6LAB - chains N and T of the 22 polymer chains in the assembly; structure by X-ray diffraction, 3.20 A resolution.

== Chain N ==
Name: Histone H2B type 1-J
Organism: Homo sapiens
UniProtKB: P06899 (H2B1J_HUMAN); residues 0-125 here correspond to UniProt positions 1-126 (UniProt number = residue number + 1)
Sequence (126 residues; numbered 0 to 125; the number before each row is that of its first residue; numbering starts at 0):
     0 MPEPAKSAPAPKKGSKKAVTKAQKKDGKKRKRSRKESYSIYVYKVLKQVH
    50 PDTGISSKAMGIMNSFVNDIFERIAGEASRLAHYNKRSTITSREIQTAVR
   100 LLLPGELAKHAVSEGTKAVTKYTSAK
Not modelled in the structure: 0-29
UniProt features mapped onto this chain:
  - modified residue: Pro1 (N-acetylproline), Glu2 (ADP-ribosyl glutamic acid), Lys5 (N6-(2-hydroxyisobutyryl)lysine), Ser6 (ADP-ribosylserine), Lys11 (N6-(beta-hydroxybutyryl)lysine), Lys12 (N6-(2-hydroxyisobutyryl)lysine), Ser14 (Phosphoserine), Lys15 (N6-acetyllysine), Lys16 (N6-(beta-hydroxybutyryl)lysine), Lys20 (N6-(2-hydroxyisobutyryl)lysine), Lys23 (N6-(2-hydroxyisobutyryl)lysine), Lys24 (N6-(2-hydroxyisobutyryl)lysine), Lys34 (N6-(2-hydroxyisobutyryl)lysine), Glu35 (PolyADP-ribosyl glutamic acid), Ser36 (Phosphoserine), Lys43 (N6-(2-hydroxyisobutyryl)lysine), Lys46 (N6-(2-hydroxyisobutyryl)lysine), Lys57 (N6,N6-dimethyllysine), Arg79 (Dimethylated arginine), Lys85 (N6,N6,N6-trimethyllysine) and 6 more in UniProt
  - glycosylation: Ser112 (O-linked (GlcNAc) serine)
  - cross-link (Glycyl lysine isopeptide (Lys-Gly)): Lys5 (interchain with G-Cter in SUMO2), Lys20 (interchain with G-Cter in SUMO2), Lys34 (interchain with G-Cter in ubiquitin), Lys120 (interchain with G-Cter in ubiquitin)
Bound ions: Ca2+: Val48 (shared with 1 residue of chain Q)

== Chain T ==
Molecule: 169-nt DNA strand
Organism: other sequences
Sequence (169 nucleotides; row label = number of the first residue in the row; numbers below 1 keep their minus sign (DG-82 is residue -82)):
   -82 GCTTTTTTTTTTCACAATCCCGGTGCCGAGGCCGCTCAATTGGTCGTAGA
   -32 CAGCTCTAGCACCGCTTAAACGCACGTACGGATTCCGTACGTGCGTTTAA
    18 GCGGTGCTAGAGCTGTCTACGACCAATTGAGCGGCCTCGGCACCGGGATT
    68 GTGAAAAAAAAAAGCTGCA
Bound ions: Ca2+ site 1: DG-52 (shared with 1 residue of chain S); Ca2+ site 2 near DG29 (its only coordinating residue here); Ca2+ site 3: DG51 (shared with 1 residue of chain S)

== Chain N / chain T interface ==
Pairs across the interface (17):
  Lys30(N) - DG50(T)  phosphate contact
  Lys30(N) - DG51(T)  phosphate contact
  Arg31(N) - DT-26(T)  phosphate contact
  Arg31(N) - DA-25(T)  salt bridge to the phosphate
  Arg31(N) - DG50(T)  hydrogen bond to the phosphate
  Arg31(N) - DG51(T)  hydrogen bond to the phosphate
  Ser32(N) - DG50(T)  phosphate contact
  Arg33(N) - DC49(T)  phosphate contact
  Arg33(N) - DG50(T)  phosphate contact
  Lys34(N) - DC49(T)  phosphate contact
  Lys34(N) - DG50(T)  hydrogen bond to the phosphate
  Glu35(N) - DC49(T)  phosphate contact
  Ser36(N) - DC49(T)  phosphate contact
  Ile39(N) - DG48(T)  phosphate contact
  Ile39(N) - DC49(T)  phosphate contact
  Tyr40(N) - DG48(T)  hydrogen bond to the phosphate
  Lys43(N) - DG48(T)  salt bridge to the phosphate
Other interface residues (no listed pair), chain N (11 interface residues in all): Thr88
Other interface residues (no listed pair), chain T (7 interface residues in all): DG38

== In short ==
The interface between chain N and chain T involves 11 residues on one side and 7 on the other, with 4 hydrogen
bonds and 2 salt bridges. Polar pairs include Arg31(N)-DG50(T), Arg31(N)-DG51(T) and Lys34(N)-DG50(T).
Here chain N is Histone H2B type 1-J (Homo sapiens) and chain T is a 169-nt DNA strand (other sequences).
Entry 6LAB (169 bp nucleosome, harboring cohesive DNA termini, assembled with linker histone H1.0) was
determined by X-ray diffraction (same publication as 7COW, 6LER, 6L9Z and 6LA2).
